PDB entry 7TJX | electron microscopy, 4.00 A resolution | chains A and G of the 7 polymer chains in the assembly

[Chain A]
Protein: ATP synthase subunit alpha
Source organism: Saccharomyces cerevisiae
UniProt: P07251 (ATPA_YEAST); residues 1-510 here correspond to UniProt positions 36-545 (UniProt number = residue number + 35)
Sequence (510 residues; each row starts with the number of its first residue):
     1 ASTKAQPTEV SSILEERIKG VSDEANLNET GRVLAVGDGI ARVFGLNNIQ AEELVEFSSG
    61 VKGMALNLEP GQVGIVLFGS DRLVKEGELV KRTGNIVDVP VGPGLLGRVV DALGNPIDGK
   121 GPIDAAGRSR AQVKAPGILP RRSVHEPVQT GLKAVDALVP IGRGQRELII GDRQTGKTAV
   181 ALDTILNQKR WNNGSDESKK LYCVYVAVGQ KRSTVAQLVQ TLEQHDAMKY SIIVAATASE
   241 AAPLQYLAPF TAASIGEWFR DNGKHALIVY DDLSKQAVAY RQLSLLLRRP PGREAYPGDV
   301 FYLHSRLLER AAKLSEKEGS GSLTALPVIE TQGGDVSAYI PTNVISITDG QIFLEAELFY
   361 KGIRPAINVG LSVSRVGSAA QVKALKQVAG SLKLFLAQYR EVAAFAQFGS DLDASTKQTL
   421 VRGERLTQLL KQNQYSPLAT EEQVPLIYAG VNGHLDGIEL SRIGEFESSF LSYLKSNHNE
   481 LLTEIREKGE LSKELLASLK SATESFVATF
Not modelled in the structure: 1-28, 403-412, 510
Metal / ion sites: Mg2+: Thr178 (together with ATP)
Small-molecule neighbours: ATP (adenosine-5'-triphosphate): Asp172, Arg173, Gln174, Thr175, Gly176, Lys177, Thr178, Ala179, Glu330, Phe359, Arg364, Gln432, Asn433, Gln434
Curated features (UniProtKB/Swiss-Prot):
  - binding site (ATP): Gly171 to Thr178
  - site: Ser372 (Required for activity)
  - modified residue (Phosphoserine): Ser22, Ser143

[Chain G]
Protein: ATP synthase subunit gamma
Source organism: Saccharomyces cerevisiae
UniProt: P38077 (ATPG_YEAST); residues 1-278 here correspond to UniProt positions 34-311 (UniProt number = residue number + 33)
Sequence (278 residues; each row starts with the number of its first residue):
     1 ATLKEVEMRL KSIKNIEKIT KTMKIVASTR LSKAEKAKIS AKKMDEAEQL FYKNAETKNL
    61 DVEATETGAP KELIVAITSD KGLCGSIHSQ LAKAVRRHLN DQPNADIVTI GDKIKMQLLR
   121 THPNNIKLSI NGIGKDAPTF QESALIADKL LSVMKAGTYP KISIFYNDPV SSLSFEPSEK
   181 PIFNAKTIEQ SPSFGKFEID TDANVPRDLF EYTLANQMLT AMAQGYAAEI SARRNAMDNA
   241 SKNAGDMINR YSILYNRTRQ AVITNELVDI ITGASSLG
Not modelled in the structure: 1, 60-70, 277-278

[How chain A and chain G interact]
Pairs across the interface (5; chain A residue first):
  Arg288(A) - Ala274(G)  hydrogen bond (side chain-backbone)
  Pro290(A) - Ile271(G)  hydrophobic
  Pro291(A) - Ile271(G)
  Gly292(A) - Leu267(G)
  Arg293(A) - Gln260(G)
Also at the interface, not in a pair above, chain G (5 interface residues in all): Ile270

[Summary]
The chain A/chain G interface involves 5 residues from each chain; the contacts include 1 hydrogen bond. Its
one hydrogen-bonded contact is Arg288(A)-Ala274(G). Bound to chain A: ATP. UniProt lists 8 ATP-binding
residues on chain A.
Here chain A is ATP synthase subunit alpha and chain G is ATP synthase subunit gamma, both from Saccharomyces
cerevisiae. Entry 7TJX (Yeast ATP synthase F1 region State 1binding(a-d) with 10 mM ATP) was determined by
electron microscopy together with 7TJS, 7TJT, 7TJU, 7TJV, 7TJW, 7TJY and 30 further entries from the same
study.
